Entry 2VW2 (X-ray diffraction, 1.70 A resolution); this record covers chain A.

[Chain A]
Molecule: Sialidase B
Source organism: Streptococcus pneumoniae
Notes: EC 3.2.1.18
UniProtKB: Q54727 (NANB_STRPN); numbering as in UniProt (aligned over 1-697)
Chain sequence (697 residues; row label = number of the first residue in the row):
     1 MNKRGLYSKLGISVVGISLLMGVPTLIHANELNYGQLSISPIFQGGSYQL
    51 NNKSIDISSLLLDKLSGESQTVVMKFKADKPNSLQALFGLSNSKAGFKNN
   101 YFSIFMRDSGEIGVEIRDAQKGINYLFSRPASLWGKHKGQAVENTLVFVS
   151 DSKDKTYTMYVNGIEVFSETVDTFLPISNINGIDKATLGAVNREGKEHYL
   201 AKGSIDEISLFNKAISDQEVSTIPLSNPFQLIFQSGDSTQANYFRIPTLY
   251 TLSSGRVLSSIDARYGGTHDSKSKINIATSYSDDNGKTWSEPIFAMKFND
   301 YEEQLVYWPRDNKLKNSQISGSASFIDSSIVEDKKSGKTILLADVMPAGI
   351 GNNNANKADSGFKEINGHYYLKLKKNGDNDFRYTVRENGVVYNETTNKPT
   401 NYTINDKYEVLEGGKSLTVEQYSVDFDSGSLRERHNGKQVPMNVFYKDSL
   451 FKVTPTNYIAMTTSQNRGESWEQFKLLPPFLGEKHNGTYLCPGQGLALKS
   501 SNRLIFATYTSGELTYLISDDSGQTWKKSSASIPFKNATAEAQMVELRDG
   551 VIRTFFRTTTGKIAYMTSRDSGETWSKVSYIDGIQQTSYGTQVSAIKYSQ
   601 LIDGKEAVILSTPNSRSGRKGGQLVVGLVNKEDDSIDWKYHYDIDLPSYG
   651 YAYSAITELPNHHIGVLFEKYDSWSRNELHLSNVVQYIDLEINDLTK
Not modelled in the structure: 1-38, 697
Ligand contacts:
  - N-cyclohexyltaurine (NHE; 2-[N-cyclohexylamino]ethane sulfonic acid), molecule 1: Arg-245, Asp-270, Ile-326, Asp-327, Asp-344, Met-346, Asn-352, Tyr-489, Tyr-509, Glu-541, Arg-557, Arg-619, Tyr-653, Ser-673, Trp-674
  - N-cyclohexyltaurine (NHE), molecule 2: Thr-251, Lys-334, Ala-497, Lys-499, Ser-599, Glu-658, Leu-659, Pro-660, His-662
Curated features (UniProtKB/Swiss-Prot):
  - active site: Asp-270 (Proton acceptor), Glu-541, Tyr-653 (Nucleophile)
  - binding site (substrate): Arg-245, Arg-557, Arg-619

[Summary]
Bound to chain A: N-cyclohexyltaurine. From UniProt: 3 active-site residues and 3 substrate-binding residues.
Chain A is Sialidase B (Streptococcus pneumoniae); the structure, Crystal structure of the NanB sialidase from
Streptococcus pneumoniae, was determined by X-ray diffraction together with 2VW0 and 2VW1 from the same study.
